5XOG - chains B and P of the 17 polymer chains in the assembly; structure by X-ray diffraction, 3.00 A resolution.

[Chain B]
Protein: DNA-directed RNA polymerase subunit beta
Source organism: Komagataella phaffii (strain GS115 / ATCC 20864)
Notes: EC 2.7.7.6
Reference sequence: C4QZQ7 (C4QZQ7_KOMPG); residue numbers follow UniProt; this construct covers 1-1227
Amino-acid sequence (1227 residues; each row starts with the number of its first residue):
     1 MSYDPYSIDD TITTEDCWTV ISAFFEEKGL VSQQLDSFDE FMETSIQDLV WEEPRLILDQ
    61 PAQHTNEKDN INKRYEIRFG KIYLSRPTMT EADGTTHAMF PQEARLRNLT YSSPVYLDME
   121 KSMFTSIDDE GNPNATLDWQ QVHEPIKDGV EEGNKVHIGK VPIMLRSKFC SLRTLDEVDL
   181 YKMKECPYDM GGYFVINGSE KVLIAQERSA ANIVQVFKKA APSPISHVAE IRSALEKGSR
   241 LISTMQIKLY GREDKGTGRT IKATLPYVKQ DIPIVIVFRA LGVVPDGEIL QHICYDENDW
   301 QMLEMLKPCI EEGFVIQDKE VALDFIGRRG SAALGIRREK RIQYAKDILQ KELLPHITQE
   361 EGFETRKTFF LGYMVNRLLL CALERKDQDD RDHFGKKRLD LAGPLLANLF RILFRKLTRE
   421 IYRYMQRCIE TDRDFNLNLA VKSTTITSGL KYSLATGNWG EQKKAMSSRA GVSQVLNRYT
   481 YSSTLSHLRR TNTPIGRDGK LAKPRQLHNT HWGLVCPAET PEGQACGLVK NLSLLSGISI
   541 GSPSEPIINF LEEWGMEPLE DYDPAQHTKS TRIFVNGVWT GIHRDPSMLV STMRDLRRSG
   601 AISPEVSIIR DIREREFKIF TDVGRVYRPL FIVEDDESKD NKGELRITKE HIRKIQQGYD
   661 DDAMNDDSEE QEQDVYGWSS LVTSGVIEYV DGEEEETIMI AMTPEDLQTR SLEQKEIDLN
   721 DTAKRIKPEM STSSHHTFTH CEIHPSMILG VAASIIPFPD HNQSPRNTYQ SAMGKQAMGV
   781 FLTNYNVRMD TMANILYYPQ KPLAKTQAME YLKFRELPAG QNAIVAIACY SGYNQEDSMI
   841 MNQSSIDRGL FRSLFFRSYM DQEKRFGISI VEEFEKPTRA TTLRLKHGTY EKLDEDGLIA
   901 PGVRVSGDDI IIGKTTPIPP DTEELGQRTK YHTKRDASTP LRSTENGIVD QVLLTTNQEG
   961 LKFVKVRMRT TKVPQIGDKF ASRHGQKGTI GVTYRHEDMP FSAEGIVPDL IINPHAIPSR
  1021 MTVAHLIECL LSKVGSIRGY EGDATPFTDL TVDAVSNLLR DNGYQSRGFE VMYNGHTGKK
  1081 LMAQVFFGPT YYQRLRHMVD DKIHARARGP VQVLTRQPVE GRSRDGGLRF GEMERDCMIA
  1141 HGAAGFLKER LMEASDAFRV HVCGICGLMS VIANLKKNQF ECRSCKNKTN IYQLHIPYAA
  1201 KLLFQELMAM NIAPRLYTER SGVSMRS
Unresolved in the structure: 1-8, 129-152, 663-674, 712-718, 921-930, 1223-1227
Bound ions: Zn2+: Cys1163, Cys1166, Cys1182, Cys1185

[Chain P]
Molecule: 17-nt RNA strand
Sequence (17 nucleotides; each row starts with the number of its first residue; numbers below 1 keep their minus sign (U-6 is residue -6)):
    -6 UUUUUUUAUC GAGAGGU
Unresolved in the structure: -6 to -1
Bound ions: Mg2+: U10 (together with AMP-CPP) (shared with 3 residues of chain A)

[Chain B / chain P interface]
Pairs across the interface - 12 pairs, chain B then chain P:
  Ala470(B) - A5(P)  phosphate contact
  Gly471(B) - G6(P)  sugar contact
  Gln474(B) - G6(P)  phosphate contact
  Gln474(B) - A7(P)  phosphate contact
  Gln776(B) - G8(P)  hydrogen bond to the phosphate
  Gln776(B) - G9(P)  hydrogen bond to the phosphate
  Lys979(B) - G9(P)  hydrogen bond to the phosphate
  Lys979(B) - U10(P)  salt bridge to the phosphate
  Lys987(B) - U10(P)  salt bridge to the phosphate
  His1097(B) - G9(P)  sugar contact
  Pro1110(B) - U0(P)  phosphate contact
  Arg1124(B) - A1(P)  phosphate contact
Interface residues without a listed pair, chain B (17 interface residues in all): Arg490, Arg497, Pro521, Glu522, Ala772, Lys886, Val1111, Gln1112
Interface residues without a listed pair, chain P (9 interface residues in all): U2

[In short]
Chain B and chain P form an interface of 17 and 9 residues respectively; the contacts include 3 hydrogen bonds
and 2 salt bridges. Polar contacts include Gln776(B)-G8(P), Gln776(B)-G9(P) and Lys979(B)-G9(P). Cys1163(B),
Cys1166(B), Cys1182(B) and Cys1185(B) coordinate Zn2+.
Here chain B is DNA-directed RNA polymerase subunit beta (Komagataella phaffii (strain GS115 / ATCC 20864))
and chain P is a 17-nt RNA strand. Entry 5XOG (RNA Polymerase II elongation complex bound with Spt5 KOW5 and
Elf1) was determined by X-ray diffraction, deposited together with 5XON.
